Entry 6QCT (electron microscopy, 3.20 A resolution); this record covers chains B and C of the 6 polymer chains in the assembly.

# Chain B
Protein: RNA-directed RNA polymerase catalytic subunit
From: Influenza B virus
Notes: EC 2.7.7.48
UniProt: Q5V8Y6 (Q5V8Y6_9INFB); residue numbers follow UniProt; this construct covers 1-752
Amino-acid sequence (772 residues; numbered -8 to 763; the number before each row is that of its first residue; numbers below 1 keep their minus sign (Gly-8 is residue -8)):
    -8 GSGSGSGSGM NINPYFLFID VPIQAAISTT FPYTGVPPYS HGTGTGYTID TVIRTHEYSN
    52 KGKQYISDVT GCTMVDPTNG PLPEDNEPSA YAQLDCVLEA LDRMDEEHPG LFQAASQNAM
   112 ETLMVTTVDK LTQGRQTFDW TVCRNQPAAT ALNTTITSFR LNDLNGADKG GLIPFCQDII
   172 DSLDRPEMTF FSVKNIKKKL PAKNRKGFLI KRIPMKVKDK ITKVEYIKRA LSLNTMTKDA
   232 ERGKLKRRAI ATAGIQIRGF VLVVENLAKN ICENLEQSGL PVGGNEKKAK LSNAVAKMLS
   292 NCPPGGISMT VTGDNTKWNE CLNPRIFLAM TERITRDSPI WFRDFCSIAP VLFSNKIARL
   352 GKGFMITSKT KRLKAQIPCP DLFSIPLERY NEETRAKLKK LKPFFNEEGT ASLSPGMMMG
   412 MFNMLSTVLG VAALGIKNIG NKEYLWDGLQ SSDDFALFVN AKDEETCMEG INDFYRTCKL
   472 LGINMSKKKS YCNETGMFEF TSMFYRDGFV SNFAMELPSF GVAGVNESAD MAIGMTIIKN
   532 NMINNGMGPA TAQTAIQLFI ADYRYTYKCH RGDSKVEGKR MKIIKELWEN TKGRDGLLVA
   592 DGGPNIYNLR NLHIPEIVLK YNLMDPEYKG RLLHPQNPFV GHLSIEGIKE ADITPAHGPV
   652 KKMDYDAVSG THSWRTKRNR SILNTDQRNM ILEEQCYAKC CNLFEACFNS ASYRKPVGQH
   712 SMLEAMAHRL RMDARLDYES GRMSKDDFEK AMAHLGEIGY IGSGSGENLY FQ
Not modelled in the structure: -8 to -1, 638-652, 750-763
Differences from the reference sequence: expression tag (-8 to 0, 753-763)
Bound ions: Mg2+: Gly304, Asp445
What the authors report for this chain:
  - conformationally variable residues (loop rearrangement, order/disorder transition): Val631 to Ser660, Thr667 to Met681
  - binding site for 3 end: Gln127 to Asn136, Met227 to Lys229, Ile241 to Arg249, Leu271 to Gly274, Met412 to Met415, Thr527 to Asn531
  - binding site for capped RNA: Gln124 to Arg126, Lys706
  - Mg2+ coordination: Gly304, Asp445
  - binding site for 5 end: Leu200
  - catalytic residues: Asp305, Asp444, Asp445 (proposed by the authors, not directly observed)

# Chain C
Protein: Polymerase basic protein 2
From: Influenza B virus (B/Memphis/13/2003)
UniProt: Q5V8X3 (Q5V8X3_9INFB); residue numbers follow UniProt; this construct covers 1-770
Amino-acid sequence (798 residues; each row starts with the number of its first residue; numbers below 1 keep their minus sign (Gly-8 is residue -8)):
    -8 GSGSGSGSGM TLAKIELLKQ LLRDNEAKTV LKQTTVDQYN IIRKFNTSRI EKNPSLRMKW
    52 AMCSNFPLAL TKGDMANRIP LEYKGIQLKT NAEDIGTKGQ MCSIAAVTWW NTYGPIGDTE
   112 GFERVYESFF LRKMRLDNAT WGRITFGPVE RVRKRVLLNP LTKEMPPDEA SNVIMEILFP
   172 KEAGIPREST WIHRELIKEK REKLKGTMIT PIVLAYMLER ELVARRRFLP VAGATSAEFI
   232 EMLHCLQGEN WRQIYHPGGN KLTESRSQSM IVACRKIIRR SIVASNPLEL AVEIANKTVI
   292 DTEPLKSCLA AIDGGDVACD IIRAALGLKI RQRQRFGRLE LKRISGRGFK NDEEILIGNG
   352 TIQKIGIWDG EEEFHVRCGE CRGILKKSKM KLEKLLINSA KKEDMRDLII LCMVFSQDTR
   412 MFQGVRGEIN FLNRAGQLLS PMYQLQRYFL NRSNDLFDQW GYEESPKASE LHGINESMNA
   472 SDYTLKGVVV TRNVIDDFSS TETEKVSITK NLSLIKRTGE VIMGANDVSE LESQAQLMIT
   532 YDTPKMWEMG TTKELVQNTY QWVLKNLVTL KAQFLLGKED MFQWDAFEAF ESIIPQKMAG
   592 QYSGFARAVL KQMRDQEVMK TDQFIKLLPF CFSPPKLRSN GEPYQFLKLV LKGGGENFIE
   652 VRKGSPLFSY NPQTEVLTIC GRMMSLKGKI EDEERNRSMG NAVLAGFLVS GKYDPDLGDF
   712 KTIEELEKLK PGEKANILLY QGKPVKVVKR KRYSALSNDI SQGIKRQRMT VESMGWALSG
   772 WSHPQFEKGS GSENLYFQ
Not modelled in the structure: -8 to 0, 485-495, 741-789
Differences from the reference sequence: expression tag (-8 to 0, 771-789)
What the authors report for this chain:
  - conformationally variable residues (loop rearrangement, side-chain flip): Asn37 to Asn44, Tyr207
  - binding site for 3 end: Tyr207, Arg216, Arg218
  - binding site for capped RNA: Lys35 to Pro45

# How chain B and chain C interact
Pairs across the interface (235):
  Pro13(B) - Met674(C)
  Asp120(B) - Asp28(C)
  Asp120(B) - Asn31(C)
  Thr123(B) - Lys35(C)  hydrogen bond
  Gln127(B) - Arg40(C)
  Gln137(B) - Thr38(C)
  Pro138(B) - Asn37(C)
  Ala140(B) - Ile32(C)
  Ala140(B) - Lys35(C)
  Thr141(B) - Phe36(C)
  Thr141(B) - Asn37(C)  hydrogen bond (side chain-backbone)
  Leu143(B) - Ile32(C)  hydrophobic
  Asn144(B) - Ile33(C)
  Asn144(B) - Phe36(C)
  Ile147(B) - Ile32(C)  hydrophobic
  Arg151(B) - Gln24(C)  hydrogen bond (side chain-backbone)
  Arg151(B) - Gln29(C)  hydrogen bond
  Ala158(B) - Gln29(C)  hydrogen bond (backbone-side chain)
  Asp159(B) - Thr26(C)
  Asp159(B) - Gln29(C)  hydrogen bond
  Gly161(B) - Asp28(C)
  Pro272(B) - Arg425(C)
  Asn276(B) - Arg144(C)
  Asn276(B) - Phe219(C)  hydrogen bond (side chain-backbone)
  Asn276(B) - Pro221(C)
  Glu277(B) - Phe219(C)
  Glu277(B) - Arg425(C)  salt bridge
  Glu277(B) - Ala426(C)
  Lys279(B) - Arg144(C)
  Ala280(B) - Arg144(C)
  Ala280(B) - Gln428(C)
  Lys281(B) - Ala426(C)
  Asn284(B) - Gly427(C)
  Asn284(B) - Gln428(C)
  Ala287(B) - Gly646(C)
  Lys288(B) - Gly427(C)
  Pro295(B) - Leu638(C)
  Gly296(B) - Leu638(C)
  Ile298(B) - Gln732(C)
  Glu455(B) - Gln732(C)
  Glu485(B) - Lys654(C)  salt bridge
  Tyr496(B) - Glu647(C)  hydrogen bond
  Val513(B) - Ser46(C)
  Ala514(B) - Pro45(C)
  Ala514(B) - Ser46(C)
  Gly515(B) - Pro45(C)
  Gly515(B) - Met49(C)
  Val516(B) - Met49(C)
  Lys530(B) - His235(C)
  Met533(B) - His235(C)
  Ile534(B) - Arg142(C)  hydrogen bond (backbone-side chain)
  Ile534(B) - His235(C)
  Asp553(B) - Lys50(C)  salt bridge
  Thr557(B) - Lys50(C)  hydrogen bond
  Thr557(B) - Met53(C)
  Tyr558(B) - Met49(C)
  Tyr558(B) - Met53(C)  hydrophobic
  Tyr558(B) - Ile95(C)
  Lys559(B) - Met53(C)
  Lys559(B) - Cys54(C)
  Lys570(B) - Ile77(C)
  Lys570(B) - Ala96(C)
  Arg571(B) - Ile95(C)
  Arg571(B) - Thr99(C)  hydrogen bond
  Lys573(B) - Lys75(C)  hydrogen bond (side chain-backbone)
  Lys573(B) - Ile77(C)
  Ile574(B) - Ala96(C)  hydrophobic
  Ile574(B) - Thr103(C)
  Ile575(B) - Thr99(C)
  Glu577(B) - Tyr74(C)  hydrogen bond
  Glu577(B) - Lys75(C)  salt bridge
  Glu577(B) - Tyr104(C)
  Leu578(B) - Asn102(C)
  Leu578(B) - Thr103(C)
  Asn581(B) - Thr103(C)
  Asn581(B) - Tyr104(C)  hydrogen bond
  Asp592(B) - Asn102(C)  hydrogen bond
  Leu600(B) - His235(C)  hydrogen bond (backbone-side chain)
  Leu600(B) - Cys236(C)  hydrogen bond (backbone-side chain)
  Arg601(B) - Leu127(C)
  Arg601(B) - Trp132(C)
  Arg601(B) - Met233(C)
  Arg601(B) - Cys236(C)
  His604(B) - Arg123(C)
  His604(B) - Glu232(C)  hydrogen bond (side chain-backbone)
  His604(B) - Met233(C)
  His604(B) - His235(C)
  Ile605(B) - Lys124(C)
  Pro606(B) - Phe120(C)
  Ile608(B) - Phe113(C)  hydrophobic
  Val609(B) - Phe120(C)
  Val609(B) - Phe121(C)  hydrophobic
  Val609(B) - Lys124(C)  hydrogen bond (backbone-side chain)
  Tyr612(B) - Thr110(C)  hydrogen bond
  Tyr612(B) - Glu114(C)  hydrogen bond
  Tyr612(B) - Phe121(C)  hydrophobic
  Asn613(B) - Lys124(C)  hydrogen bond
  Tyr619(B) - Asn102(C)
  Lys620(B) - Thr110(C)
  Gly621(B) - Ile107(C)
  Gly621(B) - Gly108(C)  hydrogen bond (backbone-backbone)
  Gly621(B) - Thr110(C)
  Arg622(B) - Trp101(C)  hydrogen bond (backbone-side chain)
  Arg622(B) - Asn102(C)
  Arg622(B) - Thr103(C)  hydrogen bond (side chain-backbone)
  Arg622(B) - Tyr104(C)
  Arg622(B) - Gly105(C)  hydrogen bond (side chain-backbone)
  Leu623(B) - Asn102(C)
  Leu624(B) - Asp109(C)
  Leu624(B) - Thr110(C)
  His625(B) - Met66(C)
  His625(B) - Pro106(C)
  His625(B) - Ile107(C)
  His625(B) - Gly108(C)
  Pro626(B) - Asp109(C)
  Gln627(B) - Met66(C)
  Pro629(B) - Leu61(C)
  Pro629(B) - Thr62(C)  hydrogen bond (backbone-backbone)
  Pro629(B) - Met66(C)
  Pro629(B) - Ala67(C)  hydrophobic
  Pro629(B) - Trp101(C)
  Phe630(B) - Ile70(C)  hydrophobic
  Phe630(B) - Ala97(C)
  Phe630(B) - Val98(C)  hydrophobic
  Phe630(B) - Trp101(C)  hydrophobic
  Gly632(B) - Thr62(C)
  Leu634(B) - Thr201(C)
  Ile636(B) - Lys5(C)
  Ile636(B) - Leu8(C)  hydrophobic
  Glu637(B) - Leu8(C)
  Tyr656(B) - Met199(C)
  Tyr656(B) - Ile200(C)
  Tyr656(B) - Thr201(C)
  Tyr656(B) - Pro202(C)
  Asp657(B) - Met199(C)  hydrogen bond (backbone-backbone)
  Asp657(B) - Ile200(C)
  Asp657(B) - Thr201(C)
  Val659(B) - Gly112(C)
  Val659(B) - Phe113(C)  hydrophobic
  Val659(B) - Tyr117(C)  hydrophobic
  Val659(B) - Ile200(C)  hydrophobic
  Ser660(B) - Tyr117(C)
  Thr662(B) - Trp101(C)
  Thr662(B) - Asn102(C)  hydrogen bond
  His663(B) - Val98(C)
  His663(B) - Asn102(C)  hydrogen bond
  Trp665(B) - Met53(C)  hydrophobic
  Trp665(B) - Leu59(C)  hydrophobic
  Trp665(B) - Val98(C)
  Arg666(B) - Leu59(C)
  Arg666(B) - Ala60(C)  hydrogen bond (backbone-backbone)
  Arg666(B) - Leu61(C)
  Arg666(B) - Thr62(C)  hydrogen bond
  Thr667(B) - Pro58(C)
  Arg669(B) - Asn37(C)
  Arg669(B) - Arg40(C)
  Asn670(B) - Met92(C)
  Arg671(B) - Ser39(C)
  Arg671(B) - Arg40(C)
  Arg671(B) - Glu42(C)  salt bridge
  Met681(B) - Thr38(C)
  Glu685(B) - Phe36(C)
  Glu685(B) - Asn37(C)
  Glu685(B) - Thr38(C)  hydrogen bond
  Cys687(B) - Ala18(C)
  Tyr688(B) - Ile33(C)  hydrophobic
  Tyr688(B) - Phe36(C)  hydrophobic
  Lys690(B) - Leu12(C)
  Cys691(B) - Ala18(C)  hydrophobic
  Cys691(B) - Val21(C)  hydrophobic
  Cys691(B) - Leu22(C)  hydrophobic
  Cys692(B) - Tyr30(C)  hydrophobic
  Cys692(B) - Ile33(C)  hydrophobic
  Cys692(B) - Arg34(C)
  Leu694(B) - Leu8(C)  hydrophobic
  Leu694(B) - Leu9(C)  hydrophobic
  Leu694(B) - Leu12(C)  hydrophobic
  Phe695(B) - Val27(C)  hydrophobic
  Phe695(B) - Tyr30(C)  hydrophobic
  Glu696(B) - Tyr30(C)  hydrogen bond
  Ala697(B) - Lys5(C)  hydrogen bond (backbone-side chain)
  Phe699(B) - Glu173(C)
  Asn700(B) - Glu173(C)  hydrogen bond (backbone-side chain)
  Ser701(B) - Met166(C)
  Ser701(B) - Phe170(C)
  Ser701(B) - Glu173(C)  hydrogen bond
  Ala702(B) - Tyr30(C)
  Ser703(B) - Ile203(C)
  Tyr704(B) - Ser162(C)
  Tyr704(B) - Ile165(C)
  Tyr704(B) - Ile203(C)  hydrophobic
  Tyr704(B) - Ala206(C)  hydrophobic
  Tyr704(B) - Tyr207(C)  hydrophobic
  Tyr704(B) - Glu210(C)
  Arg705(B) - Ser162(C)  hydrogen bond
  Arg705(B) - Asn163(C)  hydrogen bond
  Arg705(B) - Met166(C)
  Lys706(B) - Asn31(C)
  Pro707(B) - Val27(C)
  Pro707(B) - Asp28(C)
  Pro707(B) - Tyr30(C)  hydrophobic
  Pro707(B) - Asn31(C)
  Val708(B) - Val27(C)
  Val708(B) - Asp28(C)
  Gly709(B) - Val27(C)
  Gly709(B) - Asp28(C)  hydrogen bond (backbone-backbone)
  Gln710(B) - Asp28(C)  hydrogen bond
  His711(B) - Thr26(C)
  His711(B) - Val27(C)  hydrogen bond (backbone-backbone)
  Ser712(B) - Leu22(C)  hydrogen bond (side chain-backbone)
  Ser712(B) - Lys23(C)  hydrogen bond (side chain-backbone)
  Ser712(B) - Thr25(C)
  Met713(B) - Leu22(C)
  Met713(B) - Thr25(C)  hydrogen bond (backbone-backbone)
  Met713(B) - Thr26(C)
  Met713(B) - Tyr30(C)  hydrophobic
  Leu714(B) - Leu9(C)  hydrophobic
  Leu714(B) - Leu13(C)  hydrophobic
  Leu714(B) - Leu22(C)
  Leu714(B) - Lys23(C)
  Met717(B) - Leu9(C)  hydrophobic
  Arg720(B) - Lys172(C)
  Leu721(B) - Ile6(C)  hydrophobic
  Leu721(B) - Leu9(C)  hydrophobic
  Asp724(B) - Thr2(C)  hydrogen bond
  Asp724(B) - Lys172(C)  salt bridge
  Asp728(B) - Thr2(C)  hydrogen bond
  Asp738(B) - Leu3(C)
  Ala742(B) - Ile6(C)  hydrophobic
  His745(B) - Ile6(C)
  His745(B) - Glu7(C)  salt bridge
  His745(B) - Lys10(C)  hydrogen bond
  Glu748(B) - Lys10(C)  salt bridge
  Ile749(B) - Leu9(C)  hydrophobic
  Ile749(B) - Leu13(C)  hydrophobic
Other interface residues (no listed pair), chain B (146 interface residues in all): Tyr30, Val119, Asp230, Glu264, Val273, Leu290, Asp498, Gly499, Asn535, Pro540, Leu603, Leu610, Glu618, Asn628, Val631, His633, Lys653, Met654, Lys668, Ala716, Ala725, Met734, Leu746
Other interface residues (no listed pair), chain C (125 interface residues in all): Met1, Glu17, Ile41, Lys43, Asn44, Ser55, Asn56, Lys63, Gly64, Cys93, Trp100, Val116, Leu234, Trp242, Phe649, Ser656, Pro657

# Summary
Chain B and chain C form an interface of 146 and 125 residues respectively, with 48 hydrogen bonds and 8 salt
bridges. Among the polar pairs are Glu277(B)-Arg425(C), Glu485(B)-Lys654(C) and Asp553(B)-Lys50(C). The paper
reports catalytic residues Asp305(B), Asp444(B) and Asp445(B); a binding site for 3 end at Gln127(B),
Met227(B) and Tyr207(C) among others.
Chain B is RNA-directed RNA polymerase catalytic subunit (Influenza B virus) and chain C is Polymerase basic
protein 2 (Influenza B virus (B/Memphis/13/2003)); the structure, Influenza B polymerase elongation complex,
was determined by electron microscopy together with 6QCS, 6QCV, 6QCW and 6QCX from the same study.
